PDB entry 7OKS | X-ray diffraction, 1.95 A resolution | chain A

# Chain A
Name: Endothelial protein C receptor
Source organism: Homo sapiens
Reference sequence: Q9UNN8 (EPCR_HUMAN); residues 1-193 here correspond to UniProt positions 18-210 (UniProt number = residue number + 17)
Amino-acid sequence (193 residues; numbered 1 to 193; the number before each row is that of its first residue):
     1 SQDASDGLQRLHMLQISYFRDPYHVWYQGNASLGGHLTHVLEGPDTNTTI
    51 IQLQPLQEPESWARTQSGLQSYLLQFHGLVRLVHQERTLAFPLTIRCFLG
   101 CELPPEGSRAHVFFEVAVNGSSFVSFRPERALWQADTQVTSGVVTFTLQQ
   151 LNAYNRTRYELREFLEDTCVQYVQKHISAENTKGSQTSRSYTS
Not modelled in the structure: 1-7, 106-107, 178-193
Disulfide bonds: Cys101-Cys169
Covalent attachments: N-acetylglucosamine (NAG) linked to Asn30, Asn47, Asn119
Ligand contacts: phosphatidylethanolamine (PTY): Leu11, Met13, Leu14, Gln15, Gly29, Ala31, His39, Leu41, Thr65, Gly68, Leu69, Tyr72, Gln75, Phe76, Leu79, Val80, Val83, Leu89, Leu93, Ile95, Cys97, Leu99, Phe114, Val116, Val118, Phe123, Trp133, Val143, Thr147, Leu151, Arg156, Thr157, Glu160, Leu161, Phe164, Thr168, Tyr172
UniProt features mapped onto this chain:
  - glycosylation (N-linked (GlcNAc...) asparagine): Asn30, Asn47, Asn119, Asn155
What the authors report for this chain:
  - binding site for phosphatidylethanolamine: Met13, Phe164
  - specificity-determining residues: Met13, Phe164 (proposed by the authors, not directly observed)

# Overview
Ligands of chain A: phosphatidylethanolamine. N-acetylglucosamine is covalently linked to Asn30, Asn47 and
Asn119. The paper reports a binding site for phosphatidylethanolamine at Met13 and Phe164; specificity
determinants Met13 and Phe164.
Chain A is Endothelial protein C receptor (Homo sapiens); the structure, X-ray structure of soluble EPCR in
P212121 space group, was determined by X-ray diffraction together with 7OKV and 7OKU from the same study.
